PDB entry 7ZHO | X-ray diffraction, 2.08 A resolution | chain A

# Chain A
Name: Tau-tubulin kinase 1
Source organism: Homo sapiens
Notes: EC 2.7.11.1
Reference sequence: Q5TCY1 (TTBK1_HUMAN); residues 13-320 here = UniProt positions 13-320
Chain sequence (309 residues; each row starts with the number of its first residue):
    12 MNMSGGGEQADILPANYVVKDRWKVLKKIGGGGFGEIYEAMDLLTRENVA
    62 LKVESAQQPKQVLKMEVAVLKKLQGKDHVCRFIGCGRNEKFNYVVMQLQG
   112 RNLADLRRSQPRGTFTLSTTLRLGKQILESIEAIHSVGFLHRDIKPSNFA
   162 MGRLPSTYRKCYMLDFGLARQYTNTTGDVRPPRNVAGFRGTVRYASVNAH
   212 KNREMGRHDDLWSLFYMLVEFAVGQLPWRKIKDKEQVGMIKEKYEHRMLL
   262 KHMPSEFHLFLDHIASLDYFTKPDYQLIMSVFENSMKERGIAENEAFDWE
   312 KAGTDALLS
Not modelled in the structure: 12-20, 318-320
Differences from the reference sequence: initiating methionine (12)
Small-molecule neighbours: IQR (4-[3-(2-azanylpyrimidin-4-yl)-1H-indol-5-yl]-2-methyl-but-3-yn-2-ol): I40, I48, A61, K63, E77, L81, C91, V105, M107, Q108, L109, Q110, L175, D176, F177, G178
UniProt features mapped onto this chain:
  - active site: D154 (Proton acceptor)
  - binding site (ATP): I40 to I48, K63
Reported in the primary citation:
  - binding site for IQR: Q108, Q110
  - conformationally variable residues (side-chain flip): F45
  - catalytic residues: K63 (citing earlier work)

# In short
Chain A binds compound IQR. UniProt lists active-site residue D154 and 10 ATP-binding residues. The paper
reports the catalytic residue K63; a binding site for IQR at Q108 and Q110.
Chain A is Tau-tubulin kinase 1 (Homo sapiens); the structure, Crystal structure of TTBK1 in complex with
compound 3 (7-001), was determined by X-ray diffraction (same publication as 7ZHN, 7ZHP and 7ZHQ).
